PDB entry 6TEW | X-ray diffraction, 1.08 A resolution | chain A

== Chain A ==
Name: Casein kinase II subunit alpha'
Source organism: Homo sapiens
Notes: EC 2.7.11.1
UniProt: P19784 (CSK22_HUMAN); residues 1-350 here = UniProt positions 1-350
Sequence (364 residues; numbered -13 to 350; the number before each row is that of its first residue; numbers below 1 keep their minus sign (Met-13 is residue -13)):
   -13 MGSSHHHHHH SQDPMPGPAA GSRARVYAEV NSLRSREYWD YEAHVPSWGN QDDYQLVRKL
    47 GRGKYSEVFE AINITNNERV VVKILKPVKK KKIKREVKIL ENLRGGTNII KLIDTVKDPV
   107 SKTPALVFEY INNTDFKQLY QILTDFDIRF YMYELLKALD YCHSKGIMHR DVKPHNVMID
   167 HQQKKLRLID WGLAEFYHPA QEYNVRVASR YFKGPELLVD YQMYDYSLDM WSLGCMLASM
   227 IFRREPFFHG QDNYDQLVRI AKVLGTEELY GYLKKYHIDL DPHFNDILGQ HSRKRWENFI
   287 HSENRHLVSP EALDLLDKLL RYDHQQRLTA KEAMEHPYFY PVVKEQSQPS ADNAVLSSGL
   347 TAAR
Disordered / not traced: -13 to 7, 333-350
Construct notes: initiating methionine (-13); expression tag (-12 to 0); engineered mutation Ser336 (Cys in P19784)
Small-molecule neighbours: N5Q (4-[(4-naphthalen-2-yl-1,3-thiazol-2-yl)amino]-2-oxidanyl-benzoic acid): Leu46, Gly47, Arg48, Val54, Val67, Lys69, Ile96, Phe114, Ile117, Asn119, His161, Met164, Ile175, Asp176, Trp177

== In short ==
Ligands of chain A: compound N5Q.
Chain A is Casein kinase II subunit alpha' (Homo sapiens); the structure, Crystal structure of human protein
kinase CK2alpha' (CSNK2A2 gene product) in complex with the 2-aminothiazole-type inhibitor ..., was determined
by X-ray diffraction together with 6TE2, 6TEI and 6TGU from the same study.
